5ZY8 - chains B and D of the 4 polymer chains in the assembly; structure by X-ray diffraction, 2.90 A resolution.

[Chain B (and D)]
Protein: 3-hydroxyacyl-ACP dehydratase
From: Mycobacterium tuberculosis (strain ATCC 25618 / H37Rv)
Notes: chain D of this document is another copy of the same molecule, construct and numbering; everything in this record applies to it too
UniProtKB: L0T618 (L0T618_MYCTU); residue numbers follow UniProt; this construct covers 1-142
Chain sequence (142 residues; row label = number of the first residue in the row):
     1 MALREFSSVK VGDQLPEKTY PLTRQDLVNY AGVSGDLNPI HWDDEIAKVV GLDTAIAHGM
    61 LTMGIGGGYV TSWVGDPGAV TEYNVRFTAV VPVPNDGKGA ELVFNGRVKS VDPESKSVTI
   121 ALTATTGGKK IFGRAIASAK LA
Disordered / not traced: 1 (chain D: fully traced)

[How chain B and chain D interact]
Residue-residue contacts (17):
  Arg24(B) with Trp42(D)
  Gln25(B) with Leu37(D); Trp42(D)
  Val28(B) with Val28(D), hydrophobic; Trp42(D)
  Asn29(B) with Gly32(D); Leu37(D)
  Gly32(B) with Asn29(D); Val33(D)
  Val33(B) with Gly32(D)
  Leu37(B) with Gln25(D); Asn29(D)
  Trp42(B) with Arg24(D); Gln25(D); Val28(D), hydrophobic
  Asp43(B) with Asn95(D), hydrogen bond
  Asn95(B) with Asp43(D), hydrogen bond
Also at the interface, not in a pair above, chain B (12 interface residues in all): Ala31, Pro39
Also at the interface, not in a pair above, chain D (12 interface residues in all): Ala31, Pro39

[Summary]
Chain B and chain D each contribute 12 residues to their interface; the contacts include 2 hydrogen bonds. The
hydrogen-bonded pair is Asp43(B)-Asn95(D).
Chain B and chain D are both 3-hydroxyacyl-ACP dehydratase (Mycobacterium tuberculosis (strain ATCC 25618 /
H37Rv)); the structure, Crystal structure of C terminal truncated HadBC (3R-Hydroxyacyl-ACP Dehydratase)
complex from Mycobacterium tuberculosis, was determined by X-ray diffraction.
